PDB entry 7KGE | electron microscopy, 3.21 A resolution | chains A and B of the 3 polymer chains in the assembly

Chain A (and B):
Molecule: Efflux pump membrane transporter
Organism: Acinetobacter baumannii
Notes: chain B of this document is another copy of the same molecule, construct and numbering; everything in this record applies to it too
UniProt: Q2FD70 (Q2FD70_ACIBA); residues 1-1035 here correspond to UniProt positions 2-1036 (UniProt number = residue number + 1)
Chain sequence (1035 residues; row label = number of the first residue in the row):
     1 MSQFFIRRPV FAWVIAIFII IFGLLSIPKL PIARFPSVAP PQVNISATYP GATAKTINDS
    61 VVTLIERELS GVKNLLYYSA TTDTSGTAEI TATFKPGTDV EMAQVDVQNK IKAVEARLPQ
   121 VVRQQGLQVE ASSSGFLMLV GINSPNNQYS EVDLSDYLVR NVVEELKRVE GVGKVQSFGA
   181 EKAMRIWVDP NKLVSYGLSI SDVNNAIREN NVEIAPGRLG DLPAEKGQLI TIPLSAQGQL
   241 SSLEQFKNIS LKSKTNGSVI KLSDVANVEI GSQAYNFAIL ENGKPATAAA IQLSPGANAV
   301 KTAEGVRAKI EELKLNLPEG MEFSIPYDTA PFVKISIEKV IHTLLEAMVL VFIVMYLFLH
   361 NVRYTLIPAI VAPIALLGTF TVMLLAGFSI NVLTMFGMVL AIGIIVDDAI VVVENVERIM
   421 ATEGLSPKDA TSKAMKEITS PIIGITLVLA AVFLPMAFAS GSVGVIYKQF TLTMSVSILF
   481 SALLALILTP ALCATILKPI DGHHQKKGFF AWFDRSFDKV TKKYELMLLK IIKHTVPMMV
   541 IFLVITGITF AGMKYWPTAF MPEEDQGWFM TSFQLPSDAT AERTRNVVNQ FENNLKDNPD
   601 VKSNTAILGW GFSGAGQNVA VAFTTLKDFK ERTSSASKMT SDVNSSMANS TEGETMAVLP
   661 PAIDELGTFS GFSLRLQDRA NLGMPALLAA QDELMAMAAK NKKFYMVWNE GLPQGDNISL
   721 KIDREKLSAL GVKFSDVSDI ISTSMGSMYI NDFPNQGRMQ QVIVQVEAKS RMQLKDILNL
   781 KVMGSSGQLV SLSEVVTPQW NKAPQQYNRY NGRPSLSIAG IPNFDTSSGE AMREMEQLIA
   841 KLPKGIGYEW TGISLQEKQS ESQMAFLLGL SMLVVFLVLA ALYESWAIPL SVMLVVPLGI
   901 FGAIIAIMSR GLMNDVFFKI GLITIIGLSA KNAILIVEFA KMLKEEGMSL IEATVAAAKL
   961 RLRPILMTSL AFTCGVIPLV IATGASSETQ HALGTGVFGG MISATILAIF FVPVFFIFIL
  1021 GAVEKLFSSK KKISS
Unresolved in the structure: 501-507, 1028-1035
Residues lining bound ligands:
  - phosphatidylethanolamine (PTY), molecule 1: Gly-97, Val-382, Ala-386, Phe-388, Leu-447, Ala-450, Leu-454, Ala-457, Phe-458, Val-465, Lys-468, Thr-471, Leu-472, Ser-475, Val-476, Leu-479, Phe-480, Leu-483
  - phosphatidylethanolamine (PTY), molecule 2: Leu-454, Phe-458, Phe-866, Leu-870, Val-874, Val-878
Reported in the primary citation:
  - contacts within the chain: Lys-931/Asn-932 (hydrogen bond), Lys-931/Thr-968 (hydrogen bond)

Interface between chain A and chain B:
Pairs across the interface (95; chain A residue first):
  Gly-51(A) with Pro-216(B)
  Thr-63(A) with Glu-164(B)
  Arg-67(A) with Glu-164(B), salt bridge; Lys-167(B)
  Tyr-78(A) with Arg-168(B)
  Thr-84(A) with Arg-218(B)
  Asn-109(A) with Val-105(B)
  Ala-116(A) with Gln-125(B)
  Gln-120(A) with Gln-124(B)
  Arg-123(A) with Gln-124(B), hydrogen bond (side chain-backbone)
  Trp-187(A) with Pro-223(B), hydrophobic
  Tyr-275(A) with Leu-222(B); Pro-223(B)
  Ser-577(A) with Thr-231(B)
  Asp-578(A) with Leu-229(B); Ile-230(B); Thr-231(B), hydrogen bond (backbone-backbone)
  Ala-579(A) with Thr-231(B)
  Thr-580(A) with Gln-228(B), hydrogen bond (side chain-backbone); Leu-229(B); Ile-230(B); Thr-231(B)
  Ala-581(A) with Leu-222(B), hydrophobic
  Glu-582(A) with Lys-226(B); Gly-227(B), hydrogen bond (side chain-backbone); Gln-228(B)
  Arg-583(A) with Leu-229(B), hydrogen bond (side chain-backbone)
  Gln-617(A) with Gly-220(B); Asp-221(B), hydrogen bond; Leu-222(B); Thr-231(B)
  Asp-716(A) with Ile-232(B); Pro-233(B)
  Asn-717(A) with Pro-233(B)
  Ile-718(A) with Ile-232(B), hydrophobic; Pro-233(B), hydrogen bond (backbone-backbone); Leu-234(B), hydrophobic; Ser-235(B), hydrogen bond (backbone-backbone)
  Ser-719(A) with Ser-235(B)
  Leu-720(A) with Ser-235(B), hydrogen bond (backbone-backbone); Ala-236(B); Gln-237(B), hydrogen bond (backbone-backbone)
  Ile-722(A) with Ile-214(B), hydrophobic
  Arg-724(A) with Asn-210(B), hydrogen bond (side chain-backbone); Gly-238(B), hydrogen bond (side chain-backbone); Leu-240(B)
  Lys-733(A) with Glu-209(B), salt bridge
  Phe-734(A) with Glu-209(B); Val-212(B), hydrophobic; Gly-238(B)
  Ser-735(A) with Glu-209(B), hydrogen bond
  Ser-738(A) with Val-212(B)
  Ile-741(A) with Ile-214(B), hydrophobic; Ala-236(B), hydrophobic
  Ser-742(A) with Ile-214(B); Ala-215(B)
  Met-745(A) with Gly-217(B); Arg-218(B); Leu-234(B)
  Ala-768(A) with Glu-225(B)
  Lys-769(A) with Glu-225(B)
  Arg-771(A) with Leu-219(B); Gly-220(B), hydrogen bond (backbone-backbone); Asp-221(B), hydrogen bond (side chain-backbone); Pro-223(B), hydrogen bond (side chain-backbone)
  Met-772(A) with Gly-220(B); Asp-221(B); Pro-223(B); Ala-224(B), hydrophobic; Glu-225(B); Gln-228(B), hydrogen bond (backbone-side chain)
  Gln-773(A) with Leu-219(B); Gln-228(B)
  Leu-774(A) with Leu-219(B)
  Ile-777(A) with Leu-219(B), hydrophobic; Leu-234(B), hydrophobic
  Gln-805(A) with Arg-218(B); Pro-233(B)
  Asn-811(A) with Arg-168(B), hydrogen bond (backbone-side chain)
  Arg-813(A) with Glu-165(B), salt bridge; Arg-168(B)
  Leu-877(A) with Ile-17(B), hydrophobic; Phe-18(B), hydrophobic
  Ala-880(A) with Val-10(B); Val-14(B), hydrophobic
  Ala-881(A) with Phe-11(B), hydrophobic; Val-14(B), hydrophobic
  Glu-884(A) with Arg-8(B); Val-10(B), hydrogen bond (side chain-backbone); Phe-11(B)
  Ser-885(A) with Val-10(B)
  Trp-886(A) with Val-10(B); Trp-13(B), hydrophobic; Val-14(B), hydrophobic; Ile-17(B), hydrophobic
Also at the interface, not in a pair above, chain A (56 interface residues in all): Ala-52, Thr-53, Lys-112, Ala-680, Trp-800, Gly-812, Phe-866
Also at the interface, not in a pair above, chain B (48 interface residues in all): Pro-9, Leu-25, Gln-108, Gln-239, Asn-316

Summary:
56 residues of chain A and 48 residues of chain B are in contact; the contacts include 19 hydrogen bonds and 3
salt bridges. Polar contacts include Arg-67(A)/Glu-164(B), Lys-733(A)/Glu-209(B) and Arg-813(A)/Glu-165(B).
Ligands of chain A: phosphatidylethanolamine. The paper reports contacts within the chain involving
Lys-931(A), Asn-932(A) and Thr-968(A).
Both chains are Efflux pump membrane transporter (Acinetobacter baumannii). Entry 7KGE (Cryo-EM Structures of
AdeB from Acinetobacter baumannii: AdeB-II) was determined by electron microscopy (same publication as 7KGD,
7KGF, 7KGG, 7KGH and 7KGI).
